Entry 4BDM (X-ray diffraction, 3.40 A resolution); this record covers chains A and B.

Chain A (and B):
Molecule: Glutamate receptor, ionotropic kainate 2
From: Rattus norvegicus
Notes: fragment: ligand binding domain, residues 429-544, 667-806; chain B of this document is another copy of the same molecule, construct and numbering; everything in this record applies to it too
Reference sequence: P42260 (GRIK2_RAT); residue numbers follow UniProt; this construct covers 429-544, 667-806
Amino-acid sequence (261 residues; each row starts with the number of its first residue; note: 120 numbers in that range are skipped by the numbering (no residue carries them; nothing is unmodelled there)):
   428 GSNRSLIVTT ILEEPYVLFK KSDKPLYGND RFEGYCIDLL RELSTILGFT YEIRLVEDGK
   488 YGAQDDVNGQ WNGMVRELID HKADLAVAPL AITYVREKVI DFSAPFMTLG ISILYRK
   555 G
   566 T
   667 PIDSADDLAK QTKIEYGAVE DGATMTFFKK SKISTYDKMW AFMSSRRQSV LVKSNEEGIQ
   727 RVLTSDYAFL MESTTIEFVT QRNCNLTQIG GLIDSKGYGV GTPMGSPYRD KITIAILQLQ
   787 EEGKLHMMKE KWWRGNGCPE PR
Not modelled in the structure: 428-431, 493-494, 800-808 (chain B: 428-431, 800-808)
Construct notes: expression tag (428, 807-808); engineered mutation Ala531 (Lys in P42260); linker (555, 566)
Ligand contacts: 3-(carboxymethyl)-4-isopropenylproline (KAI): Glu440, Tyr488, Pro516, Leu517, Ala518, Arg523, Val685, Gly688, Ala689, Thr690, Met691, Asn721, Leu736, Met737, Glu738, Tyr764
UniProt features mapped onto this chain:
  - binding site (L-glutamate): Pro516, Ala518, Arg523, Ala689, Thr690, Glu738
  - glycosylation (N-linked (GlcNAc...) asparagine): Asn430, Asn751
  - mutagenesis: Asn751 (N751Q: Loss of glycosylation)
Reported in the primary citation:
  - binding site for 3-(carboxymethyl)-4-isopropenylproline: Arg523, Glu738
  - conformationally variable residues (domain motion, side-chain flip): Tyr488, Lys544, Pro667
  - mutagenesis - K531A: increased signaling in response to kainate

Chain A / chain B interface:
Contacting residue pairs (34; chain A residue first):
  Ile519(A) - Leu783(B)  hydrophobic
  Thr520(A) - Leu783(B)
  Thr520(A) - Glu787(B)
  Tyr521(A) - Ile780(B)  hydrophobic
  Tyr521(A) - Leu783(B)
  Tyr521(A) - Gln784(B)
  Tyr521(A) - Glu787(B)  hydrogen bond (backbone-side chain)
  Glu524(A) - Asp776(B)
  Glu524(A) - Thr779(B)
  Glu524(A) - Ile780(B)
  Glu524(A) - Leu783(B)
  Lys525(A) - Ile780(B)
  Asp528(A) - Arg775(B)  salt bridge
  Asp528(A) - Asp776(B)
  Phe693(A) - Glu787(B)
  Ser761(A) - Gln786(B)  hydrogen bond (backbone-side chain)
  Lys762(A) - Gln786(B)
  Arg775(A) - Asp528(B)  salt bridge
  Arg775(A) - Arg775(B)
  Asp776(A) - Glu524(B)
  Asp776(A) - Asp528(B)
  Thr779(A) - Glu524(B)
  Ile780(A) - Tyr521(B)  hydrophobic
  Ile780(A) - Glu524(B)
  Ile780(A) - Lys525(B)
  Leu783(A) - Ile519(B)
  Leu783(A) - Thr520(B)
  Leu783(A) - Tyr521(B)
  Leu783(A) - Glu524(B)
  Gln784(A) - Tyr521(B)
  Gln786(A) - Ser761(B)  hydrogen bond
  Glu787(A) - Thr520(B)
  Glu787(A) - Tyr521(B)  hydrogen bond (side chain-backbone)
  Glu787(A) - Phe693(B)
Interface residues without a listed pair, chain A (20 interface residues in all): Ile527, Pro532, Glu788
Interface residues without a listed pair, chain B (20 interface residues in all): Ile527, Pro532, Ile699, Lys762

Overview:
Chain A and chain B each contribute 20 residues to their interface, with 4 hydrogen bonds and 2 salt bridges.
Among the polar pairs are Asp528(A)-Arg775(B), Tyr521(A)-Glu787(B) and Ser761(A)-Gln786(B). Ligands of chain
A: 3-(carboxymethyl)-4-isopropenylproline. From the paper: a binding site for
3-(carboxymethyl)-4-isopropenylproline at Arg523(A) and Glu738(A); K531A of chain A increases signaling in
response to kainate.
Chain A and chain B are both Glutamate receptor, ionotropic kainate 2 (Rattus norvegicus); the structure,
Crystal structure of the GluK2 K531A LBD dimer in complex with kainate, was determined by X-ray diffraction,
deposited together with 4BDL, 4BDN, 4BDO, 4BDQ and 4BDR.
